PDB entry 5N8A | X-ray diffraction, 1.28 A resolution | chains X and A

Chain X:
Molecule: DNA-directed primase/polymerase protein
Source organism: Homo sapiens
Notes: EC 2.7.7.-
UniProt: Q96LW4 (PRIPO_HUMAN); residues -68 to 12 here correspond to UniProt positions 480-560 (UniProt number = residue number + 548)
Amino-acid sequence (102 residues; numbered -89 to 12; the number before each row is that of its first residue; numbers below 1 keep their minus sign (Met-89 is residue -89)):
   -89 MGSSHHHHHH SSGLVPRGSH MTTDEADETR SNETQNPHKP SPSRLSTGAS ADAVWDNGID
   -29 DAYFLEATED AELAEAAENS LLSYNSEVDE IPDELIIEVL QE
Disordered / not traced: -89 to -1, 9-12
Construct notes: initiating methionine (-89); expression tag (-88 to -69)
Swiss-Prot annotation at these positions:
  - motif: Trp-35 to Glu-21 (RPA1-binding motif 1), Glu0 to Glu8 (RPA1-binding motif 2)
What the authors report for this chain:
  - mutagenesis - D3R/I6A: unchanged binding to Replication protein A 70 kDa DNA-binding subunit (chain A)
  - mutagenesis - D3R/I6A: decreased binding to RPA
  - mutagenesis - D3R/I6A: decreased localization to chromatin

Chain A:
Molecule: Replication protein A 70 kDa DNA-binding subunit
Source organism: Homo sapiens
UniProt: P27694 (RFA1_HUMAN); numbering as in UniProt (aligned over 1-120)
Amino-acid sequence (121 residues; row label = number of the first residue in the row; numbering starts at 0):
     0 HMVGQLSRGA IAAIMQKGDT NIKPILQVIN IRPITTGNSP PRYRLLMSDG LNTLSSFMLA
    60 TQLNPLVEEE QLSSNCVCQI HRFIVNTLKD GRRVVILMEL EVLKSAEAVG VKIGNPVPYN
   120 E
Construct notes: expression tag (0); engineered mutation Arg7 (Glu in P27694)
Swiss-Prot annotation at these positions:
  - modified residue: Met1 (N-acetylmethionine)
  - cross-link (Glycyl lysine isopeptide (Lys-Gly)): Lys22 (interchain with G-Cter in ubiquitin), Lys88 (interchain with G-Cter in ubiquitin)
  - mutagenesis: Arg41 (R41E: Loss of HELB-binding; when associated with E-43), Arg43 (R43E: Loss of HELB-binding; when associated with E-41)

How chain X and chain A interact:
Contacting residue pairs (24):
  Glu0(X) with Arg43(A); Ser54(A), hydrogen bond (backbone-side chain); Arg91(A), salt bridge
  Ile1(X) with Arg43(A), hydrogen bond (backbone-side chain); Ser55(A); Leu87(A), hydrophobic; Arg91(A); Arg92(A); Val93(A), hydrophobic
  Pro2(X) with Arg43(A); Arg91(A)
  Asp3(X) with Arg31(A), salt bridge; Ile33(A); Thr34(A), hydrogen bond (side chain-backbone); Arg43(A), salt bridge
  Leu5(X) with Leu87(A); Asp89(A); Arg91(A)
  Ile6(X) with Arg43(A); Met57(A); Val93(A), hydrophobic
  Ile7(X) with Ile33(A), hydrophobic; Met57(A), hydrophobic
  Glu8(X) with Asn85(A), hydrogen bond (backbone-side chain)
Other interface residues (no listed pair), chain A (14 interface residues in all): Pro32
The authors on this interface:
  - residue pairs: Glu0(X)-Arg91(A) (salt bridge), Ile1(X)-Arg43(A) (backbone contact), Asp3(X)-Arg31(A), Asp3(X)-Arg43(A), Asp3(X)-Thr34(A), Ile6(X)-Met57(A) (hydrophobic contact), Ile6(X)-Val93(A) (hydrophobic contact)
  - hot spots on chain X (mutagenesis) - I6T: abolished binding to Replication protein A 70 kDa DNA-binding subunit (chain A)
  - interface residues, chain A: Arg31(A), Ser55(A)

In short:
8 residues of chain X and 14 residues of chain A are in contact, with 4 hydrogen bonds and 3 salt bridges.
Polar contacts include Glu0(X)-Arg91(A), Asp3(X)-Arg31(A) and Asp3(X)-Arg43(A). The authors report a salt
bridge between Glu0(X) and Arg91(A); a backbone contact between Ile1(X) and Arg43(A); contacts between Asp3(X)
and Arg31(A), Asp3(X) and Arg43(A) and Asp3(X) and Thr34(A). From the paper: D3R/I6A of chain X reduce binding
to RPA; interface residues Arg31(A) and Ser55(A).
Here chain X is DNA-directed primase/polymerase protein and chain A is Replication protein A 70 kDa
DNA-binding subunit, both from Homo sapiens. Entry 5N8A (Structure of RPA70N in complex with PrimPol (fragment
480-560)) was determined by X-ray diffraction, deposited together with 5N85.
